PDB entry 6RE0 | electron microscopy, 3.60 A resolution | chains V and Z of the 31 polymer chains in the assembly

# Chain V
Protein: ATP synthase subunit alpha
From: Polytomella sp. Pringsheim 198.80
Reference sequence: A0ZW40 (A0ZW40_9CHLO); residue numbers follow UniProt; this construct covers 1-562
Sequence (562 residues; each row starts with the number of its first residue):
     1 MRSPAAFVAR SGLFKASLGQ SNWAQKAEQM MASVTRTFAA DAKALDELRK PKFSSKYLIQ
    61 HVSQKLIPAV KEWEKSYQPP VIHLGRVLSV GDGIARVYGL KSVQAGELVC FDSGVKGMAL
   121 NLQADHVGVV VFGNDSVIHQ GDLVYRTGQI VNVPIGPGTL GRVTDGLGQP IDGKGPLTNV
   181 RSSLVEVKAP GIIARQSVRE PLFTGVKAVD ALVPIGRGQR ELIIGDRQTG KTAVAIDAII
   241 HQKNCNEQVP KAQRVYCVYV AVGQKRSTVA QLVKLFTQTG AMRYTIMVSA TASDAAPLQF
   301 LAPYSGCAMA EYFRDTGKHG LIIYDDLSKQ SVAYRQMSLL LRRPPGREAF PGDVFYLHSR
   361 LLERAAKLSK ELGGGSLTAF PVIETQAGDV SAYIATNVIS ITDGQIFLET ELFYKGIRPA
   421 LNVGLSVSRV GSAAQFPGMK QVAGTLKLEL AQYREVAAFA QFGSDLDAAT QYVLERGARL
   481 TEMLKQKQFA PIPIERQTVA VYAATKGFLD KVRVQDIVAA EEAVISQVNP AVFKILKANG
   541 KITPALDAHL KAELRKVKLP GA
Disordered / not traced: 1-42
Construct notes: conflict Arg266 (Lys in A0ZW40)
Bound ions: Mg2+: Thr232 (together with ATP)
Residues lining bound ligands: ATP (adenosine-5'-triphosphate): Asp226, Arg227, Gln228, Thr229, Gly230, Lys231, Thr232, Ala233, Phe413, Arg418, Pro419, Gln486, Lys487, Gln488

# Chain Z
Protein: ATP synthase subunit beta
From: Polytomella sp. Pringsheim 198.80
Notes: EC 7.1.2.2
Reference sequence: A0ZW41 (A0ZW41_9CHLO); residue numbers follow UniProt; this construct covers 1-574
Sequence (574 residues; row label = number of the first residue in the row):
     1 MALRYAAGLA KNVVQRQGAS LNIARAFAAE PAPAIDAGYV SQVIGPVVDV RFDGELPSIL
    61 SSLEVEGHSV RLVLEVAQHM GDNTVRCIAM DSTDGLVRGQ KVVDTGSPIK VPVGRGTLGR
   121 IMNVIGEPVD EQGPIDAADI WSIHREAPEF TEQSTEQEIL VTGIKVVDLL APYQRGGKIG
   181 LFGGAGVGKT VLIMELINNV AKAHGGFSVF AGVGERTREG NDLYREMIES GVIKLGAERG
   241 NSKCTLVYGQ MNEPPGARAR VALTGLTVAE YFRDIEGQDV LLFVDNIFRF TQANSEVSAL
   301 LGRIPSAVGY QPTLATDLGG LQERITTTTK GSITSVQAVY VPADDLTDPA PATTFAHLDA
   361 TTVLSRSIAE LGIYPAVDPL DSTSRMLNPN VIGAEHYNVA RGVQKVLQDY KNLQDIIAIL
   421 GMDELSEEDK LTVARARKIQ RFLSQPFQVA EVFTGTPGKY VDLADTISGF QGVLTGKYDD
   481 LPEMAFYMVG DIKEVKEKAD KMAKDIASRK EADNKKVSEE LKDIPSLDKL VSEIKEVVIE
   541 EDDGLEEDFK AEALSSETVV LNEEGKSVPL PKKN
Disordered / not traced: 1-35
Construct notes: conflict Ala350 (Gly in A0ZW41), Leu387 (Arg in A0ZW41)
Bound ions: Mg2+: Thr190 (together with ADP)
Residues lining bound ligands:
  - ADP (adenosine-5'-diphosphate): Gly184, Ala185, Gly186, Val187, Gly188, Lys189, Thr190, Val191, Glu219, Tyr374, Gln445, Phe447, Ala450, Phe453, Thr454
  - ATP (adenosine-5'-triphosphate): Ser384, Arg385, Asn388, Tyr397

# Chain V / chain Z interface
Contacting residue pairs (158; chain V residue first):
  Pro80(V) - Glu563(Z)
  Ile82(V) - Glu563(Z)
  His83(V) - Asn562(Z)
  His83(V) - Glu563(Z)  hydrogen bond (backbone-side chain)
  His83(V) - Gly565(Z)
  Leu84(V) - Glu563(Z)  hydrogen bond (backbone-side chain)
  Gly99(V) - Arg98(Z)  hydrogen bond (backbone-side chain)
  Leu100(V) - Arg98(Z)  hydrogen bond (backbone-side chain)
  Lys101(V) - Val97(Z)
  Lys101(V) - Arg98(Z)
  Ser102(V) - Val97(Z)
  Val103(V) - Leu96(Z)
  Val103(V) - Val97(Z)
  Val103(V) - Arg98(Z)
  Gln104(V) - Gly95(Z)
  Gln104(V) - Leu96(Z)
  Gln104(V) - Val97(Z)
  Ala105(V) - Val43(Z)  hydrophobic
  Ala105(V) - Thr93(Z)
  Ala105(V) - Asp94(Z)
  Ala105(V) - Gly95(Z)  hydrogen bond (backbone-backbone)
  Ala105(V) - Leu96(Z)  hydrogen bond (backbone-backbone)
  Cys110(V) - Val560(Z)  hydrophobic
  Cys110(V) - Leu570(Z)  hydrophobic
  Phe111(V) - Leu570(Z)
  Asp112(V) - Asn574(Z)
  Ser113(V) - Asn574(Z)
  Lys116(V) - Thr558(Z)
  Leu120(V) - Val43(Z)
  Asn121(V) - Ile44(Z)
  Leu122(V) - Gln42(Z)
  Leu122(V) - Val43(Z)  hydrogen bond (backbone-backbone)
  Leu122(V) - Leu96(Z)
  Leu122(V) - Arg98(Z)
  Gln123(V) - Ser41(Z)
  Gln123(V) - Gln42(Z)
  Gln123(V) - Ile44(Z)
  Gln123(V) - Arg98(Z)  hydrogen bond (backbone-side chain)
  Ala124(V) - Ser41(Z)
  His126(V) - Arg98(Z)  hydrogen bond (backbone-side chain)
  Val127(V) - Arg98(Z)
  Tyr145(V) - Val560(Z)  hydrophobic
  Tyr145(V) - Leu561(Z)
  Tyr145(V) - Leu570(Z)  hydrophobic
  Tyr145(V) - Pro571(Z)
  Arg146(V) - Val560(Z)
  Arg146(V) - Leu561(Z)  hydrogen bond (backbone-backbone)
  Thr147(V) - Val559(Z)
  Pro154(V) - Leu554(Z)  hydrophobic
  Ile155(V) - Phe549(Z)
  Gly156(V) - Phe549(Z)
  Pro157(V) - Leu545(Z)  hydrophobic
  Pro157(V) - Phe549(Z)
  Leu160(V) - Leu545(Z)  hydrophobic
  Asn179(V) - Glu546(Z)
  Asn179(V) - Phe549(Z)
  Asn179(V) - Ala551(Z)
  Val180(V) - Phe549(Z)  hydrophobic
  Val180(V) - Ala551(Z)
  Val180(V) - Glu552(Z)  hydrogen bond (backbone-backbone)
  Val180(V) - Leu554(Z)  hydrophobic
  Arg181(V) - Phe549(Z)
  Arg181(V) - Lys550(Z)
  Arg181(V) - Glu552(Z)
  Ser182(V) - Glu552(Z)
  Ser182(V) - Leu554(Z)
  Lys188(V) - Asp91(Z)  salt bridge
  Ala189(V) - Asn252(Z)
  Pro190(V) - Thr217(Z)
  Gly191(V) - Thr217(Z)
  Ile192(V) - Ile121(Z)  hydrophobic
  Ile192(V) - Thr217(Z)
  Ile192(V) - Asn221(Z)
  Ile192(V) - Tyr248(Z)  hydrophobic
  Ile193(V) - Val129(Z)
  Ile193(V) - Asp130(Z)
  Ile193(V) - Glu131(Z)
  Ile193(V) - Tyr224(Z)  hydrophobic
  Ile193(V) - Arg225(Z)
  Arg195(V) - Thr217(Z)
  Arg195(V) - Asn221(Z)  hydrogen bond (backbone-side chain)
  Gln196(V) - Asn221(Z)
  Ser197(V) - Asp222(Z)
  Arg220(V) - Arg216(Z)
  Glu247(V) - Ile539(Z)
  Pro250(V) - Val538(Z)
  Pro250(V) - Glu540(Z)
  Lys251(V) - Glu540(Z)  hydrogen bond (backbone-side chain)
  Lys251(V) - Asp543(Z)
  Lys251(V) - Gly544(Z)
  Arg254(V) - Asp543(Z)
  Tyr256(V) - Asp543(Z)  hydrogen bond (side chain-backbone)
  Arg283(V) - Asp543(Z)  salt bridge
  Tyr312(V) - Phe549(Z)
  Lys318(V) - Leu545(Z)
  Arg343(V) - Ile44(Z)
  Pro344(V) - Ala299(Z)
  Arg347(V) - Val308(Z)
  Gly352(V) - Glu296(Z)
  Asp353(V) - Glu296(Z)
  Phe355(V) - Arg258(Z)
  Phe355(V) - Arg289(Z)
  Phe355(V) - Gln292(Z)
  Phe355(V) - Glu296(Z)
  Tyr356(V) - Asn252(Z)
  Tyr356(V) - Pro254(Z)
  Tyr356(V) - Arg258(Z)
  Tyr356(V) - Glu296(Z)  hydrogen bond (backbone-side chain)
  Ser359(V) - Met251(Z)  hydrogen bond (side chain-backbone)
  Arg360(V) - Asn252(Z)
  Glu363(V) - Arg216(Z)
  Glu363(V) - Thr217(Z)  hydrogen bond
  Glu363(V) - Met251(Z)
  Glu363(V) - Asn252(Z)
  Ser391(V) - Ala343(Z)
  Thr396(V) - Tyr340(Z)
  Thr396(V) - Ala343(Z)
  Ile399(V) - Ala185(Z)  hydrophobic
  Ser400(V) - Arg216(Z)  hydrogen bond (backbone-side chain)
  Ser400(V) - Met251(Z)
  Ser400(V) - Arg289(Z)  hydrogen bond
  Ser400(V) - Tyr340(Z)
  Ile401(V) - Arg216(Z)  hydrogen bond (backbone-side chain)
  Ile401(V) - Met251(Z)  hydrophobic
  Thr402(V) - Arg216(Z)  hydrogen bond (backbone-side chain)
  Asp403(V) - Arg216(Z)
  Asp403(V) - Arg218(Z)  salt bridge
  Gly424(V) - Glu370(Z)
  Arg429(V) - Ala185(Z)
  Arg429(V) - Gly186(Z)
  Arg429(V) - Arg216(Z)
  Arg429(V) - Phe453(Z)
  Val430(V) - Phe453(Z)
  Ser432(V) - Phe453(Z)  hydrogen bond (side chain-backbone)
  Arg454(V) - Glu370(Z)
  Phe459(V) - Ile417(Z)
  Phe459(V) - Ala418(Z)  hydrophobic
  Ala531(V) - Val531(Z)
  Lys534(V) - Val531(Z)  hydrogen bond (side chain-backbone)
  Lys534(V) - Ile534(Z)
  Lys534(V) - Glu536(Z)  salt bridge
  Ile535(V) - Leu530(Z)
  Ile535(V) - Val531(Z)
  Ile535(V) - Ile534(Z)  hydrophobic
  Ala538(V) - Ile534(Z)  hydrophobic
  Asn539(V) - Ile534(Z)
  Pro544(V) - Ile524(Z)
  Ala545(V) - Ile524(Z)  hydrophobic
  Ala545(V) - Pro525(Z)
  Ala545(V) - Leu530(Z)
  Ala548(V) - Ile524(Z)  hydrophobic
  His549(V) - Glu520(Z)  salt bridge
  His549(V) - Ile524(Z)
  His549(V) - Pro525(Z)  hydrogen bond (side chain-backbone)
  His549(V) - Leu527(Z)
  His549(V) - Leu530(Z)
  Leu550(V) - Leu527(Z)  hydrophobic
  Glu553(V) - Leu527(Z)
Also at the interface, not in a pair above, chain V (104 interface residues in all): Val81, Gly114, Asp125, Asp142, Gly148, Ile150, Glu186, Gln248, Phe313, Pro345, Val354, Val390, Asn397, Leu425, Gly431, Ala433, Phe462
Also at the interface, not in a pair above, chain Z (88 interface residues in all): Gly45, Ser92, Gln250, Glu253, Pro255, Ser295, Leu300, Pro305, Gly309, Arg366, Ile419, Val452, Glu519, Ser526, Val537, Glu541, Glu564, Lys573

# In short
The interface between chain V and chain Z involves 104 residues on one side and 88 on the other; the contacts
include 24 hydrogen bonds and 5 salt bridges. Polar contacts include Lys188(V)-Asp91(Z), Arg283(V)-Asp543(Z)
and Asp403(V)-Arg218(Z). Ligands of chain V: ATP.
Chain V is ATP synthase subunit alpha and chain Z is ATP synthase subunit beta, both from Polytomella sp.
Pringsheim 198.80; the structure, Cryo-EM structure of Polytomella F-ATP synthase, Rotary substate 2A,
monomer-masked refinement, was determined by electron microscopy together with 6RD4, 6RD5, 6RD6, 6RD7, 6RD8,
6RD9 and 46 further entries from the same study.
